PDB entry 8P1J | electron microscopy, 2.78 A resolution | chain A

# Chain A
Protein: RNA-directed RNA polymerase L
From: Hantaan orthohantavirus
Notes: EC 2.7.7.48, 3.1.-.-
UniProtKB: P23456 (L_HANTV); residues 1-2151 here = UniProt positions 1-2151
Amino-acid sequence (2196 residues; row label = number of the first residue in the row; numbers below 1 keep their minus sign (Met-44 is residue -44)):
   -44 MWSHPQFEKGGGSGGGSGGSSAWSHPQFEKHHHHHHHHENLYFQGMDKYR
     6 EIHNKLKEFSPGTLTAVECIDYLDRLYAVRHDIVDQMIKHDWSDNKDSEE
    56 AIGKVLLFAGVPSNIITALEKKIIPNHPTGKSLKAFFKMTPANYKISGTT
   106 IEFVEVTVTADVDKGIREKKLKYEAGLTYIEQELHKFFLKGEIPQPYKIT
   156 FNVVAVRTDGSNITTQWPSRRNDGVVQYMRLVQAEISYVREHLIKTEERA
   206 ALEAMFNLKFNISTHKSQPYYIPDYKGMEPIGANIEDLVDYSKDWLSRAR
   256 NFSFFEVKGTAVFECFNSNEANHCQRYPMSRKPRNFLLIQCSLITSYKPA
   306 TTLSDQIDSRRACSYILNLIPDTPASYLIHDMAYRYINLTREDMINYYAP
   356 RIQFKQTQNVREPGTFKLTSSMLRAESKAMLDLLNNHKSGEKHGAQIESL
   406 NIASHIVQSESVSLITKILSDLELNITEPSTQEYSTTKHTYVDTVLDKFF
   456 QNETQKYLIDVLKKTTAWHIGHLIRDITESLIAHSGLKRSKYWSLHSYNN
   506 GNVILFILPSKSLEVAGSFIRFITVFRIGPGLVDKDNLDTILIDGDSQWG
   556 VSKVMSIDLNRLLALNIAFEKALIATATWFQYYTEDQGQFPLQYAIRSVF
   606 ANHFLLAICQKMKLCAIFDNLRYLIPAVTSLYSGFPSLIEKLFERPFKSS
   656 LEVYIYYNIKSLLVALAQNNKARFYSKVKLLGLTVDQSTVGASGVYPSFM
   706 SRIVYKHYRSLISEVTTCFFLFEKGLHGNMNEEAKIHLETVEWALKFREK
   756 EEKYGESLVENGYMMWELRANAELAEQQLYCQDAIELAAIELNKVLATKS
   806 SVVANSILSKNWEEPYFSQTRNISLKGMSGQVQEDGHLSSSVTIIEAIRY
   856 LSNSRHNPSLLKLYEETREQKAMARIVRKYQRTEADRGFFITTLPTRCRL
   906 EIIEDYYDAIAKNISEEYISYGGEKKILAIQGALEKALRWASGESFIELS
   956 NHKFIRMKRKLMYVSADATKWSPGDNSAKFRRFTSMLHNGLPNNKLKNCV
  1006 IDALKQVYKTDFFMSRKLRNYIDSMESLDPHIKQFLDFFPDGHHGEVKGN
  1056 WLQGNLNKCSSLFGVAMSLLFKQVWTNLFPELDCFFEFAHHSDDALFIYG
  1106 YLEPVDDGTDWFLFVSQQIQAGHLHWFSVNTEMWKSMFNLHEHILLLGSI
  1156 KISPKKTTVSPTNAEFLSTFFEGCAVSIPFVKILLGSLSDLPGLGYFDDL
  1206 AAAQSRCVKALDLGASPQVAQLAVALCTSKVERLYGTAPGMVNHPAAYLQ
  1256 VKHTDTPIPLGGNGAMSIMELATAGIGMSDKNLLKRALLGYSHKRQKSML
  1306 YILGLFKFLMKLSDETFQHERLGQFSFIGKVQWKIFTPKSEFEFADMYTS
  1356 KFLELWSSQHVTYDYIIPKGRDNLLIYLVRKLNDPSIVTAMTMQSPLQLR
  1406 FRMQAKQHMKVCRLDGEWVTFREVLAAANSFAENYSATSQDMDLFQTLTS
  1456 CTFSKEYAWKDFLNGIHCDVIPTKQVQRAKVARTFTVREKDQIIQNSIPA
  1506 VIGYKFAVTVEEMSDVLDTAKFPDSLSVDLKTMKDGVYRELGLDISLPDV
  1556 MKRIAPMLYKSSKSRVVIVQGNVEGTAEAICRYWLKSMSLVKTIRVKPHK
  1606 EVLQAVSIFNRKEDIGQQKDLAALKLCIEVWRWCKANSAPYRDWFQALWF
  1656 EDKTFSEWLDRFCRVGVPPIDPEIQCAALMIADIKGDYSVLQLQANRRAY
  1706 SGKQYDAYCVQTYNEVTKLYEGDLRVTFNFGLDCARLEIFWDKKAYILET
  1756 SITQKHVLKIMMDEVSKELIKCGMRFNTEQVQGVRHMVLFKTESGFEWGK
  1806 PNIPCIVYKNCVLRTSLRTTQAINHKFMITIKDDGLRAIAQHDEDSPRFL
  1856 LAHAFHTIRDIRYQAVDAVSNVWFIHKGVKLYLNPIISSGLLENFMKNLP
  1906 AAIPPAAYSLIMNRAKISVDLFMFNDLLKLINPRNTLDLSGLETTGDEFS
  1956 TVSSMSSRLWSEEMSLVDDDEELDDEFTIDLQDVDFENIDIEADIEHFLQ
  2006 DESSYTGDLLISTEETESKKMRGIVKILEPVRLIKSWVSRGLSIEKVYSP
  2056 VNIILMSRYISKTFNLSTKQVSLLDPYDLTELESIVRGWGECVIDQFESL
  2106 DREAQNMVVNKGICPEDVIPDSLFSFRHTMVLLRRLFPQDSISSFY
Unresolved in the structure: -44 to 225, 393-401, 433-447, 516-522, 676-699, 1456-1482, 1601-2151
Sequence notes: initiating methionine (-44); expression tag (-43 to 0); engineered mutation Ala97 (Asp in P23456)
Reported in the primary citation:
  - catalytic residues: Ser1097 to Asp1099
  - mutagenesis - D52A: abolished catalytic activity on RNA substrate

# In short
The paper reports the catalytic residue Ser1097; D52A abolishes catalytic activity on RNA substrate.
Chain A is RNA-directed RNA polymerase L (Hantaan orthohantavirus); the structure, Structure of hantaan
orthohantavirus (HTNV) polymerase - Apo core, was determined by electron microscopy together with 8P1K, 8P1L,
8P1M and 8P1N from the same study.
